PDB entry 5WCA | X-ray diffraction, 1.37 A resolution | chains H and L

== Chain H ==
Molecule: VRC315 27-1C08 Fab Heavy chain
Source organism: Homo sapiens
Notes: antibody fragment or engineered binder
Amino-acid sequence (226 residues; numbered 1 to 214 plus 12 insertion-coded residues; the number before each row is that of its first residue; a row labelled like 82A-82C holds insertion residues (82A, then the next letters in order)):
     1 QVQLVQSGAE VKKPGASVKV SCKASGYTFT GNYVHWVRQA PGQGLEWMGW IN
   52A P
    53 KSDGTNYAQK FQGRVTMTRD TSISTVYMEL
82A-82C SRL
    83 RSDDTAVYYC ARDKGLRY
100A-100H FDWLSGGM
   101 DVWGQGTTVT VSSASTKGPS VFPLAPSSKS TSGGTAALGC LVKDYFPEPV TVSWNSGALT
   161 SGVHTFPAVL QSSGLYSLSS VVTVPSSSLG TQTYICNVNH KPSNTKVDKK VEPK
Disulfide bonds: Cys22-Cys92, Cys140-Cys196

== Chain L ==
Molecule: VRC315 27-1C08 Fab Light chain
Source organism: Homo sapiens
Notes: antibody fragment or engineered binder
Amino-acid sequence (213 residues; row label = number of the first residue in the row; note: 1 number in that range is skipped by the numbering (no residue carries it; nothing is unmodelled there); a row labelled like 27A-27C holds insertion residues (27A, then the next letters in order)):
     1 QSALTQPAS
    11 VSGSPGQSIT ISCTRTA
27A-27C AAV
    28 TSYNYVSWYQ QHPGKAPKLL IYEVSNRPSG VSNRFSGSKS GNSASLTISG LQPEDEADYY
    88 CCSSTSST
   95A T
    96 VVFGGGTKVT V
  106A L
   107 GQPKANPTVT LFPPSSEELQ ANKATLVCLI SDFYPGAVTV AWKADSSPVK AGVETTTPSK
   167 QSNNKYAASS YLSLTPEQWK SHRSYSCQVT HEGSTVEKTV APT
Unresolved in the structure: 1-2
Disulfide bonds: Cys23-Cys88, Cys134-Cys193

== Chain H / chain L interface ==
Contacting residue pairs - 74 pairs, chain H then chain L:
  His35(H) with Val96(L)
  Val37(H) with Phe98(L), hydrophobic
  Gln39(H) with Gln38(L), hydrogen bond; Tyr87(L), hydrogen bond
  Gln43(H) with Tyr87(L)
  Gly44(H) with Tyr87(L)
  Leu45(H) with Pro44(L), hydrophobic; Tyr87(L); Phe98(L)
  Trp47(H) with Thr95A(L); Val96(L); Phe98(L)
  Trp50(H) with Thr95(L), hydrogen bond (side chain-backbone)
  Asn58(H) with Ser94(L), hydrogen bond (side chain-backbone); Thr95(L), hydrogen bond; Thr95A(L)
  Tyr91(H) with Gln38(L); Lys42(L); Ala43(L), hydrophobic
  Lys96(H) with Leu46(L); Tyr49(L)
  Leu98(H) with Tyr32(L), hydrophobic; Glu50(L)
  Arg99(H) with Tyr49(L); Glu50(L), salt bridge; Asn53(L), hydrogen bond
  Phe100A(H) with Tyr32(L)
  Trp100C(H) with Thr95(L)
  Ser100E(H) with Tyr32(L); Ser91(L)
  Gly100F(H) with Ser34(L), hydrogen bond (backbone-side chain); Tyr36(L), hydrogen bond (backbone-side chain); Cys89(L), hydrogen bond (backbone-side chain)
  Gly100G(H) with Ser34(L); Tyr36(L)
  Met100H(H) with Tyr36(L), hydrogen bond (backbone-side chain); Leu46(L); Val96(L), hydrophobic; Phe98(L), hydrophobic
  Trp103(H) with Tyr36(L), hydrophobic; Pro44(L)
  Phe122(H) with Ser121(L); Glu123(L); Glu124(L)
  Pro123(H) with Ser121(L); Glu123(L)
  Leu124(H) with Phe118(L), hydrophobic
  Ala125(H) with Phe118(L)
  Lys129(H) with Ala207(L)
  Ala137(H) with Phe118(L)
  Leu141(H) with Tyr177(L), hydrophobic
  Lys143(H) with Glu124(L), salt bridge; Lys129(L)
  His164(H) with Gln167(L); Ala173(L)
  Phe166(H) with Leu135(L), hydrophobic; Ile136(L); Ala173(L), hydrophobic; Ala174(L); Ser175(L)
  Pro167(H) with Thr162(L); Ser165(L); Ser175(L)
  Ala168(H) with Thr162(L)
  Val169(H) with Glu160(L); Thr162(L); Tyr177(L), hydrophobic
  Gln171(H) with Glu160(L)
  Ser172(H) with Glu160(L), hydrogen bond
  Leu178(H) with Tyr177(L)
  Ser179(H) with Val133(L); Tyr177(L), hydrogen bond
  Val181(H) with Leu135(L), hydrophobic
  Lys209(H) with Glu123(L), salt bridge
Other interface residues (no listed pair), chain H (49 interface residues in all): Glu46, Gly97, Leu100D, Asp101, Gly104, Val121, Ser130, Leu138, Leu170, Ser177
Other interface residues (no listed pair), chain L (43 interface residues in all): Gly100, Thr116, Thr131, Ser137, Thr161, Thr205, Val206

== In short ==
The interface between chain H and chain L involves 49 residues on one side and 43 on the other; the contacts
include 12 hydrogen bonds and 3 salt bridges. Polar contacts include Arg99(H)-Glu50(L), Lys143(H)-Glu124(L)
and Lys209(H)-Glu123(L).
Chain H is VRC315 27-1C08 Fab Heavy chain and chain L is VRC315 27-1C08 Fab Light chain, both from Homo
sapiens; the structure, Crystal structure of the broadly neutralizing Influenza A antibody VRC 315 27-1C08
Fab, was determined by X-ray diffraction together with 5WCC, 5U4R, 5TY6 and 5WCD from the same study.
